PDB entry 4B3J | X-ray diffraction, 2.50 A resolution | chains A and D of the 4 polymer chains in the assembly

[Chain A]
Name: Fatty acid beta-oxidation complex alpha-chain fadb
Organism: Mycobacterium tuberculosis
Notes: EC 4.2.1.17, 1.1.1.35
UniProt: O53872 (O53872_MYCTU); residues 1-720 here = UniProt positions 1-720
Amino-acid sequence (736 residues; numbered -15 to 720; the number before each row is that of its first residue; numbers below 1 keep their minus sign (Met-15 is residue -15)):
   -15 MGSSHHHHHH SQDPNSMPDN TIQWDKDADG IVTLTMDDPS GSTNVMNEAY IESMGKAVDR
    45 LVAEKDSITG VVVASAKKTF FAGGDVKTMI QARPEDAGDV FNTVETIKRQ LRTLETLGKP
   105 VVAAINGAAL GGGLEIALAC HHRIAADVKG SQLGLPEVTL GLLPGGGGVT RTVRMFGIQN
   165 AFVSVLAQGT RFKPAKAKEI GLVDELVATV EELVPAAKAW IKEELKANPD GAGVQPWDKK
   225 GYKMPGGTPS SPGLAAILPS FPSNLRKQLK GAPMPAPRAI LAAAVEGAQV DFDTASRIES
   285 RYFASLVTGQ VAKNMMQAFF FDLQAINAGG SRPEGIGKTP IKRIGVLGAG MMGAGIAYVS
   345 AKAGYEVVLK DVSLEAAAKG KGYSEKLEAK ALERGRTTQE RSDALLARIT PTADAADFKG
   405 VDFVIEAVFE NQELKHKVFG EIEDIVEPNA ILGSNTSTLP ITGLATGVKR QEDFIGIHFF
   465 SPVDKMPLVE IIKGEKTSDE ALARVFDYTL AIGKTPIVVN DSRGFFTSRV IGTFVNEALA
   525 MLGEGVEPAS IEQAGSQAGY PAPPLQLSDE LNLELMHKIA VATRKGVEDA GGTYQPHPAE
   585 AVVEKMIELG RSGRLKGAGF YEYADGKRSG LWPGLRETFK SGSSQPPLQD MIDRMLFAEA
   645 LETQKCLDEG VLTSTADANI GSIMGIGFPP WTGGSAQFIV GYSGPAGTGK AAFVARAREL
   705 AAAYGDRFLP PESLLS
Disordered / not traced: -15 to -14, -4 to 0
Differences from the reference sequence: expression tag (-15 to 0)
Ligand contacts: coenzyme A (COA): Ser26, Thr27, Val29, Thr63, Ala66, Gly67, Gly68, Asp69, Val70, Leu114, Gln136, Pro140, Leu144, Arg175, Phe304, Gln308

[Chain D]
Name: Fatty acid beta-oxidation complex beta-chain fada
Organism: Mycobacterium tuberculosis
Notes: EC 2.3.1.9
UniProt: O53871 (Y0859_MYCTU); residues 1-403 here = UniProt positions 1-403
Amino-acid sequence (403 residues; each row starts with the number of its first residue):
     1 MSEEAFIYEA IRTPRGKQKN GSLHEVKPLS LVVGLIDELR KRHPDLDENL ISDVILGCVS
    61 PVGDQGGDIA RAAVLASGMP VTSGGVQLNR FCASGLEAVN TAAQKVRSGW DDLVLAGGVE
   121 SMSRVPMGSD GGAMGLDPAT NYDVMFVPQS IGADLIATIE GFSREDVDAY ALRSQQKAAE
   181 AWSGGYFAKS VVPVRDQNGL LILDHDEHMR PDTTKEGLAK LKPAFEGLAA LGGFDDVALQ
   241 KYHWVEKINH VHTGGNSSGI VDGAALVMIG SAAAGKLQGL TPRARIVATA TSGADPVIML
   301 TGPTPATRKV LDRAGLTVDD IDLFELNEAF ASVVLKFQKD LNIPDEKLNV NGGAIAMGHP
   361 LGATGAMILG TMVDELERRN ARRALITLCI GGGMGVATII ERV
Disordered / not traced: 227-229
Ligand contacts: coenzyme A (COA): Gln18, Lys19, Phe91, Cys92, Met127, Gln149, Gln175, Arg210, Thr213, Gly217, Leu218, Leu221, Thr253, Gly254, Gly255, Ser257, Ser258, Ile260, Ala329, Phe330, His359, Leu361

[How chain A and chain D interact]
Residue-residue contacts (42; chain A residue first):
  Pro233(A) - Leu136(D)  hydrophobic
  Pro243(A) - Asn141(D)  hydrogen bond (backbone-side chain)
  Ser244(A) - Phe234(D)
  Pro246(A) - Pro138(D)  hydrophobic
  Pro246(A) - Asn141(D)
  Pro246(A) - Tyr142(D)
  Ser247(A) - Gly233(D)  hydrogen bond (side chain-backbone)
  Ser247(A) - Phe234(D)
  Ser247(A) - Val237(D)
  Asn248(A) - Gly232(D)
  Asn248(A) - Gly233(D)
  Leu249(A) - Tyr142(D)  hydrophobic
  Arg250(A) - Tyr142(D)  hydrogen bond (side chain-backbone)
  Arg250(A) - Met145(D)
  Arg250(A) - Val237(D)
  Arg250(A) - Gln240(D)  hydrogen bond (backbone-side chain)
  Lys251(A) - Asp236(D)  salt bridge
  Leu253(A) - Tyr142(D)
  Lys254(A) - Gln240(D)
  Gly255(A) - Gln240(D)
  Arg262(A) - Ala139(D)  hydrogen bond (side chain-backbone)
  Arg262(A) - Tyr142(D)
  Arg262(A) - Asp143(D)  salt bridge
  Leu265(A) - Pro138(D)  hydrophobic
  Ala266(A) - Ala139(D)  hydrophobic
  Val269(A) - Leu136(D)
  Val269(A) - Pro138(D)  hydrophobic
  Glu270(A) - Asp137(D)
  Gln273(A) - Leu136(D)
  Tyr286(A) - Ala139(D)
  Glu531(A) - Trp244(D)
  Ala533(A) - His243(D)
  Ala533(A) - Trp244(D)
  Ser534(A) - His243(D)  hydrogen bond
  Ser534(A) - Trp244(D)  hydrogen bond (side chain-backbone)
  Gln537(A) - Leu239(D)  hydrogen bond (side chain-backbone)
  Gln537(A) - Gln240(D)
  Gln537(A) - His243(D)
  Gln541(A) - Gln240(D)  hydrogen bond (side chain-backbone)
  Gly614(A) - Glu246(D)
  Leu615(A) - Glu246(D)  hydrogen bond (backbone-side chain)
  Leu632(A) - His243(D)
Other interface residues (no listed pair), chain A (29 interface residues in all): Leu242, Met635
Other interface residues (no listed pair), chain D (21 interface residues in all): Gly135, Phe146, Val245

[In short]
29 residues of chain A face 21 of chain D across their interface; the contacts include 10 hydrogen bonds and 2
salt bridges. Polar contacts include Lys251(A)-Asp236(D), Arg262(A)-Asp143(D) and Pro243(A)-Asn141(D). Chain A
binds coenzyme A. Chain D binds coenzyme A.
Chain A is Fatty acid beta-oxidation complex alpha-chain fadb and chain D is Fatty acid beta-oxidation complex
beta-chain fada, both from Mycobacterium tuberculosis; the structure, Crystal structure of Mycobacterium
tuberculosis fatty acid beta- oxidation complex with CoenzymeA bound at the hydratase ..., was determined by
X-ray diffraction together with 4B3H and 4B3I from the same study.
